Entry 3HEW (X-ray diffraction, 2.00 A resolution); this record covers chain A.

# Chain A
Protein: alpha/beta-peptide based on the GCN4-pLI side chain sequence with an (alpha-alpha-beta) backbone and a cyclic beta-residue at position 22
Sequence (34 residues; each row starts with the number of its first residue; numbering starts at 0):
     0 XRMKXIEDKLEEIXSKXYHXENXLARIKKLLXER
Unresolved in the structure: 0, 32-33
Modified positions: ACE (acetyl group) at position 0, B3Q ((3S)-3,6-diamino-6-oxohexanoic acid) at position 4, B3L ((3S)-3-amino-5-methylhexanoic acid) at position 13, B3L ((3S)-3-amino-5-methylhexanoic acid) at position 16, BIL ((3R,4S)-3-amino-4-methylhexanoic acid) at position 19, XCP ((1S,2S)-2-aminocyclopentanecarboxylic acid) at position 22, BAL (beta-alanine) at position 31; R1, R25 (beta-homoarginine; HMR); D7 (3-aminopentanedioic acid; B3D); E10 ((3s)-3-aminohexanedioic acid; B3E); K28 ((3s)-3,7-diaminoheptanoic acid; B3K)

# In short
Chain A is alpha/beta-peptide based on the GCN4-pLI side chain sequence with an (alpha-alpha-beta) backbone
and a cyclic beta-residue at position 22; the structure, Cyclic residues in alpha/beta-peptide helix bundles:
GCN4-pLI side chain sequence on an (alpha-alpha-beta) backbone with a ..., was determined by X-ray diffraction
together with 3HET, 3HEU, 3HEV, 3HEX and 3HEY from the same study.
